8S0F - chains 4 and 6 of the 14 polymer chains in the assembly; structure by electron microscopy, 4.10 A resolution (low resolution: residue-level contacts below are approximate; hydrogen-bond / salt-bridge calls are withheld).

== Chain 4 ==
Name: DNA replication licensing factor MCM4
From: Homo sapiens
Notes: EC 3.6.4.12
Reference sequence: P33991 (MCM4_HUMAN); residues 1-863 here = UniProt positions 1-863
Amino-acid sequence (863 residues; each row starts with the number of its first residue):
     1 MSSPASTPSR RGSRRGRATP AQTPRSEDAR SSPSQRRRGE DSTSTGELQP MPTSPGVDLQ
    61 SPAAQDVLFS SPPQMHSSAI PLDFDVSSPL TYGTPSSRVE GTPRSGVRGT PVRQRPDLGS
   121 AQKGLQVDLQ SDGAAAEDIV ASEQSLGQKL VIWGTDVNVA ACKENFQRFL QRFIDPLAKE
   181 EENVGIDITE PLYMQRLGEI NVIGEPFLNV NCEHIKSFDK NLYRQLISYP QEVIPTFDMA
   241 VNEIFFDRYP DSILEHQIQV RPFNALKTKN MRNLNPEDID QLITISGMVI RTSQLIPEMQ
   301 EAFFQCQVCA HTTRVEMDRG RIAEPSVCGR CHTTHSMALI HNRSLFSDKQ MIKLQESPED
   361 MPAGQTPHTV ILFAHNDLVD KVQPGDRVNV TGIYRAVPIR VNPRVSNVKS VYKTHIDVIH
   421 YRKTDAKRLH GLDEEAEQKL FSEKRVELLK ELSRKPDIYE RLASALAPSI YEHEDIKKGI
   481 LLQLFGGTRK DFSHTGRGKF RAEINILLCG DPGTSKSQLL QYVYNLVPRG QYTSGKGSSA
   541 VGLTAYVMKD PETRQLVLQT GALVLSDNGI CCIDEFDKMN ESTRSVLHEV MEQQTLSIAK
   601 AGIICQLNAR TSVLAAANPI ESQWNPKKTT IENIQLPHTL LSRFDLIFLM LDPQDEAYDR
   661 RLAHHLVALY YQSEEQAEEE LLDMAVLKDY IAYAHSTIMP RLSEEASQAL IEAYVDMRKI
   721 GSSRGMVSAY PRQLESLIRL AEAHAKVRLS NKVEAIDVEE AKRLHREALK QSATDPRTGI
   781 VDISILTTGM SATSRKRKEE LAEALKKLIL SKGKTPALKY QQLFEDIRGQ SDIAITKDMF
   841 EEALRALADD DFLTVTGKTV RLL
Not modelled in the structure: 1-190, 356-368, 398-413, 424-438, 536-543, 670-679, 722-728, 772-863
Differences from the reference sequence: variant M650 (Leu in P33991)
Ion coordination: Zn2+: C306, C309, C328, C331
Small-molecule neighbours: ATP-gamma-S (AGS; phosphothiophosphoric acid-adenylate ester): R497, F500, E592, T639, R643, P731, R732, E735
UniProt features mapped onto this chain:
  - motif: S642 to D645 (Arginine finger)
  - binding site (ATP): Y471, R497, K516, S517, N618, R643, R732, E735
  - modified residue: S2 (N-acetylserine), S6 (Phosphoserine), T7 (Phosphothreonine), T19 (Phosphothreonine), S26 (Phosphoserine), S31 (Phosphoserine), S32 (Phosphoserine), S34 (Phosphoserine), T102 (Phosphothreonine), S105 (Phosphoserine), T110 (Phosphothreonine), S120 (Phosphoserine), S131 (Phosphoserine), S142 (Phosphoserine), S145 (Phosphoserine), K220 (N6-acetyllysine), K450 (N6-acetyllysine), K858 (N6-acetyllysine)
  - cross-link (Glycyl lysine isopeptide (Lys-Gly)): K439 (interchain with G-Cter in SUMO2), K798 (interchain with G-Cter in SUMO2)
  - natural variant: M650 (L650M: this construct carries the variant)
  - mutagenesis: G364 (G364R: Reduced MCM complex DNA helicase activity. No effect on MCM complex formation. No effect on MCM complex ssDNA binding and ATPase activity)

== Chain 6 ==
Name: DNA replication licensing factor MCM6
From: Homo sapiens
Notes: EC 3.6.4.12
Reference sequence: Q14566 (MCM6_HUMAN); residue numbers follow UniProt; this construct covers 1-821
Amino-acid sequence (821 residues; each row starts with the number of its first residue):
     1 MDLAAAAEPG AGSQHLEVRD EVAEKCQKLF LDFLEEFQSS DGEIKYLQLA EELIRPERNT
    61 LVVSFVDLEQ FNQQLSTTIQ EEFYRVYPYL CRALKTFVKD RKEIPLAKDF YVAFQDLPTR
   121 HKIRELTSSR IGLLTRISGQ VVRTHPVHPE LVSGTFLCLD CQTVIRDVEQ QFKYTQPNIC
   181 RNPVCANRRR FLLDTNKSRF VDFQKVRIQE TQAELPRGSI PRSLEVILRA EAVESAQAGD
   241 KCDFTGTLIV VPDVSKLSTP GARAETNSRV SGVDGYETEG IRGLRALGVR DLSYRLVFLA
   301 CCVAPTNPRF GGKELRDEEQ TAESIKNQMT VKEWEKVFEM SQDKNLYHNL CTSLFPTIHG
   361 NDEVKRGVLL MLFGGVPKTT GEGTSLRGDI NVCIVGDPST AKSQFLKHVE EFSPRAVYTS
   421 GKASSAAGLT AAVVRDEESH EFVIEAGALM LADNGVCCID EFDKMDVRDQ VAIHEAMEQQ
   481 TISITKAGVK ATLNARTSIL AAANPISGHY DRSKSLKQNI NLSAPIMSRF DLFFILVDEC
   541 NEVTDYAIAR RIVDLHSRIE ESIDRVYSLD DIRRYLLFAR QFKPKISKES EDFIVEQYKH
   601 LRQRDGSGVT KSSWRITVRQ LESMIRLSEA MARMHCCDEV QPKHVKEAFR LLNKSIIRVE
   661 TPDVNLDQEE EIQMEVDEGA GGINGHADSP APVNGINGYN EDINQESAPK ASLRLGFSEY
   721 CRISNLIVLH LRKVEEEEDE SALKRSELVN WYLKEIESEI DSEEELINKK RIIEKVIHRL
   781 THYDHVLIEL TQAGLKGSTE GSESYEEDPY LVVNPNYLLE D
Not modelled in the structure: 1-19, 39-41, 102-109, 173-193, 253-293, 306-326, 605-612, 666-712, 737-742, 792-806, 819-821
Ion coordination: Mg2+: S403 (together with ATP-gamma-S)
Small-molecule neighbours:
  - ATP-gamma-S (AGS; phosphothiophosphoric acid-adenylate ester), molecule 1: T357, I358, H359, D397, P398, S399, T400, A401, K402, S403, Q404, I552
  - ATP-gamma-S (AGS), molecule 2: L386, E478, P525, R529, V618, R619, E622
UniProt features mapped onto this chain:
  - motif: S528 to D531 (Arginine finger)
  - binding site (ATP): H359, S399, T400, A401, K402, S403, N504
  - binding site (ADP): R619, E622
  - modified residue: M1 (N-acetylmethionine), S13 (Phosphoserine), S219 (Phosphoserine), S271 (Phosphoserine), T278 (Phosphothreonine), K643 (N6-acetyllysine), S689 (Phosphoserine), S762 (Phosphoserine), T791 (Phosphothreonine)
  - natural variant: P149 (P149S: Found in a patient with mild developmental delay and autism spectrum disorder; uncertain significance), C158 (C158Y: Found in patients with microcephaly, developmental delay, typical facial characteristics, endocrine disorders, feeding difficulties and urogenital anomalies; uncertain significance), D202 (D202G: Found in a patient with intra-uterine growth restriction, developmental delay and autism spectrum disorder; uncertain significance), G239 (G239S: Found in a patient with endocrine disorders, developmental regression, autism spectrum disorder and epilepsy; uncertain significance)
  - mutagenesis: E757 (E757A/D: Impairs interaction with CTD1), E763 (E763A/D: Impairs interaction with CTD1), L766 (L766A: Impairs interaction with CTD1)

== Interface between chain 4 and chain 6 ==
Pairs across the interface (53):
  L295(4) with L126(6)
  M299(4) with Y294(6)
  H341(4) with Y294(6)
  N342(4) with Y84(6)
  R343(4) with D20(6); R85(6)
  F346(4) with Y294(6)
  D348(4) with S128(6)
  H494(4) with E560(6); R565(6)
  T495(4) with I559(6); I563(6); R565(6)
  G496(4) with H408(6); E411(6); R565(6)
  R497(4) with T357(6); Q404(6); H408(6); L555(6)
  F500(4) with Q404(6)
  R554(4) with E437(6)
  L558(4) with I220(6)
  S585(4) with K422(6)
  H588(4) with E461(6)
  E589(4) with S420(6)
  Q593(4) with K407(6); Y418(6)
  S597(4) with S420(6)
  A599(4) with A423(6); S424(6); S425(6)
  K600(4) with A423(6)
  A601(4) with E445(6)
  G602(4) with E445(6)
  I604(4) with L451(6)
  Q606(4) with R217(6); G218(6)
  L607(4) with G218(6)
  H638(4) with H509(6)
  R643(4) with E461(6)
  L702(4) with S557(6)
  S707(4) with V553(6)
  Y714(4) with D545(6); A549(6)
  R718(4) with D538(6); D545(6)
  K719(4) with E542(6)
  Y730(4) with S399(6); H509(6)
  P731(4) with I552(6)
  L734(4) with I552(6)
  I738(4) with H556(6)
Also at the interface, not in a pair above, chain 4 (47 interface residues in all): Q294, P297, F492, L556, V557, I603, N608, T639, I711, R732
Also at the interface, not in a pair above, chain 6 (54 interface residues in all): T127, I131, Q212, R222, V250, I358, P398, T419, G428, A446, D460, N504, E539, C540, R550

== Overview ==
47 residues of chain 4 and 54 residues of chain 6 are in contact. One ATP-gamma-S molecule is bound between
chain 4 and chain 6. Ligands of chain 6: ATP-gamma-S.
Chain 4 is DNA replication licensing factor MCM4 and chain 6 is DNA replication licensing factor MCM6, both
from Homo sapiens; the structure, H. sapiens OC1M bound to double stranded DNA, was determined by electron
microscopy, deposited together with 8S09, 8S0A, 8S0B, 8S0C, 8S0D and 8S0E.
